4P31 - chain A; structure by X-ray diffraction, 2.05 A resolution.

# Chain A
Protein: Lipopolysaccharide export system ATP-binding protein LptB
From: Escherichia coli
Notes: EC 3.6.3.-
UniProtKB: P0A9V1 (LPTB_ECOLI); numbering as in UniProt (aligned over 2-241)
Chain sequence (249 residues; numbered 2 to 250; the number before each row is that of its first residue):
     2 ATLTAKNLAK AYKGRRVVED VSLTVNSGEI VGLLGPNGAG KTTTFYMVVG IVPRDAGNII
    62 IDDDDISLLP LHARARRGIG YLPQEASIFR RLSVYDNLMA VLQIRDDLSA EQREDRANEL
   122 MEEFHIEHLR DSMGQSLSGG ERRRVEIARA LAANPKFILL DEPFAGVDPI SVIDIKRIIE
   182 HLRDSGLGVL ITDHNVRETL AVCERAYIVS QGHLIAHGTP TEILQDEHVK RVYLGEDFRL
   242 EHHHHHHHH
Unresolved in the structure: 236-250
Sequence notes: expression tag (242-250)
Modified / non-standard residues: Mse48, Mse100, Mse122, Mse134 (selenomethionine; parent Met)
Swiss-Prot annotation at these positions:
  - binding site (ATP): G36 to T43
Reported in the primary citation:
  - mutagenesis - F90A, E163Q, H195A: abolished growth
  - mutagenesis - F90Y: unchanged growth
  - mutagenesis - E163Q, H195A: unchanged binding to Lpt components
  - mutagenesis - F90A: abolished binding to Lpt components
  - mutagenesis - F90Y: decreased binding to IM Lpt components
  - mutagenesis - F90A, F90Y: unchanged catalytic activity
  - mutagenesis - E163Q: abolished catalytic activity on complex containing LptB-E163Q
  - mutagenesis - H195A: decreased catalytic activity on complex containing LptB-H195A
  - catalytic residues: E163 (proposed by the authors, not directly observed)

# Overview
From UniProt: 8 ATP-binding residues. From the paper: the catalytic residue E163; F90A, E163Q and H195A
abolish growth.
Chain A is Lipopolysaccharide export system ATP-binding protein LptB (Escherichia coli); the structure,
Crystal structure of a selenomethionine derivative of E. coli LptB in complex with ADP-Magensium, was
determined by X-ray diffraction (same publication as 4P32 and 4P33).
